4H5C - chain F; structure by X-ray diffraction, 2.02 A resolution.

# Chain F
Molecule: Farnesyl pyrophosphate synthase
Source organism: Homo sapiens
Notes: EC 2.5.1.10, 2.5.1.1
UniProtKB: P14324 (FPPS_HUMAN); residues 1-353 here correspond to UniProt positions 67-419 (UniProt number = residue number + 66)
Sequence (375 residues; each row starts with the number of its first residue; numbers below 1 keep their minus sign (Met-21 is residue -21)):
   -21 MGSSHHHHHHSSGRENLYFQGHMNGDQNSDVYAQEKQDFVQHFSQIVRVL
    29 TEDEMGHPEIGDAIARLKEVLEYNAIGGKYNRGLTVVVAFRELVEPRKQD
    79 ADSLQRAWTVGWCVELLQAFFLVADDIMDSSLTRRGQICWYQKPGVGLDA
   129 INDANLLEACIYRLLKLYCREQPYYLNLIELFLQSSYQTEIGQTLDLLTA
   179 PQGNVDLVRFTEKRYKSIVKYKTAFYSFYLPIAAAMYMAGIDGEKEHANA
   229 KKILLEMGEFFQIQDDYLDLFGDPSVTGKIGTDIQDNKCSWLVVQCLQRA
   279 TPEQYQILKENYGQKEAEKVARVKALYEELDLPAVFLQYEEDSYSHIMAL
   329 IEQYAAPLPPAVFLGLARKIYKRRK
Unresolved in the structure: -21 to 7
Construct notes: expression tag (-21 to 0)
UniProt features mapped onto this chain:
  - binding site (isopentenyl diphosphate): Lys57, Arg60, Gln96, Arg113
  - binding site (Mg(2+)): Asp103, Asp107
  - binding site (dimethylallyl diphosphate): Arg112, Lys200, Thr201, Gln240, Lys257, Lys266
  - site (Important for determining product chain length): Phe98, Phe99
  - modified residue: Lys57 (N6-(2-hydroxyisobutyryl)lysine), Lys287 (N6-acetyllysine)
Bound ions: Mg2+ site 1: Asp103, Asp107 (together with YS4); Mg2+ site 2: Asp243 (together with YS4)
Residues lining bound ligands: YS4 ([({4-[4-(propan-2-yloxy)phenyl]pyridin-2-yl}amino)methanediyl]bis(phosphonic acid)): Phe98, Phe99, Ala102, Asp103, Met106, Asp107, Arg112, Ile129, Asn130, Asn133, Thr167, Glu168, Gln171, Asp174, Lys200, Thr201, Tyr204, Gln240, Asp243, Lys257, Asp261
What the authors report for this chain:
  - binding site for phosphate ion: Lys57, Asn59, Arg60, Glu93, Arg112, Arg113
  - contacts within the chain: Asp251-Arg352 (water-mediated contact), Glu318-Lys350 (hydrogen bond), Phe238-Tyr349 (pi stacking), Tyr322-Tyr349 (pi stacking), Ser321-Tyr349 (hydrogen bond)

# In short
Bound to chain F: compound YS4. From UniProt: 4 isopentenyl diphosphate-binding residues, Mg2+-binding
residues Asp103 and Asp107 and 6 dimethylallyl diphosphate-binding residues. From the paper: a binding site
for phosphate ion at Lys57, Asn59 and Arg60 among others; contacts within the chain involving Asp251, Arg352
and Glu318 among others.
Chain F is Farnesyl pyrophosphate synthase (Homo sapiens); the structure, Crystal structure of human FPPS in
ternary complex with YS0470 and inorganic phosphate, was determined by X-ray diffraction together with 4H5D
and 4H5E from the same study.
